PDB entry 9GCJ | X-ray diffraction, 1.95 A resolution | chain A

== Chain A ==
Name: beta-glucosidase
Source organism: Caldicellulosiruptor saccharolyticus DSM 8903
Notes: EC 3.2.1.21
UniProt: A4XIG7 (A4XIG7_CALS8); residue numbers follow UniProt; this construct covers 1-453
Amino-acid sequence (461 residues; row label = number of the first residue in the row; numbers below 1 keep their minus sign (Gly-7 is residue -7)):
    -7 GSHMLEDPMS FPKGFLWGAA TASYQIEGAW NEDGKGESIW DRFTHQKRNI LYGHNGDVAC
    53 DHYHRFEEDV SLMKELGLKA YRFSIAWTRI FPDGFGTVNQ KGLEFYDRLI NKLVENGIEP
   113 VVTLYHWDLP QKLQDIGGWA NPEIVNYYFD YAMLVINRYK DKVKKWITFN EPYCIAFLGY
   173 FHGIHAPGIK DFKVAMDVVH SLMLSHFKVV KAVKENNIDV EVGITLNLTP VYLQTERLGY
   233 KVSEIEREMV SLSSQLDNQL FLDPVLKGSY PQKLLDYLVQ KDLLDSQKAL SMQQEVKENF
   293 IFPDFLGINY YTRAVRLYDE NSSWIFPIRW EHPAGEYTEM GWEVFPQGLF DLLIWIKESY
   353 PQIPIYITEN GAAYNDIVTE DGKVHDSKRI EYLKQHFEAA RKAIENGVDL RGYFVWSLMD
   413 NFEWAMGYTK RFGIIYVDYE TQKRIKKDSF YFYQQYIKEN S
Disordered / not traced: -7 to -5
Differences from the reference sequence: expression tag (-7 to 0)
Residues lining bound ligands: beta-D-glucopyranose (BGC): Gln17, His118, Trp119, Asn162, Glu163, Asn301, Tyr303, Trp334, Glu361, Trp408, Glu415, Trp416, Phe424
What the authors report for this chain:
  - conformationally variable residues (side-chain flip): Glu163, Asn219
  - catalytic residues: Glu163, Glu361

== In short ==
Ligands of chain A: beta-D-glucopyranose. From the paper: catalytic residues Glu163 and Glu361; conformational
variability at Glu163 and Asn219.
Chain A is beta-glucosidase (Caldicellulosiruptor saccharolyticus DSM 8903); the structure, The crystal
structure of beta-glucosidase from the thermophilic bacterium Caldicellulosiruptor saccharolyticus in complex
with beta-D-glucose, was determined by X-ray diffraction together with 9GCI from the same study.
